1XC9 - chains C and A of the 3 polymer chains in the assembly; structure by X-ray diffraction, 1.90 A resolution.

# Chain C
Molecule: DNA template strand with benzo[a]pyrene adduct
Sequence (15 nucleotides; numbered 0 to 14; the number before each row is that of its first residue; numbering starts at 0):
     0 ACTCGCACCATCCCT
Not modelled in the structure: 0-2
Covalently attached groups: 1,2,3-trihydroxy-1,2,3,4-tetrahydrobenzo[a]pyrene (BAP) linked to DG4

# Chain A
Molecule: DNA polymerase I
From: Geobacillus stearothermophilus
Notes: EC 2.7.7.7; fragment: analogous to the E. coli klenow fragment
UniProt: P52026 (DPO1_BACST); numbering as in UniProt (aligned over 304-876)
Sequence (580 residues; numbered 297 to 876; the number before each row is that of its first residue):
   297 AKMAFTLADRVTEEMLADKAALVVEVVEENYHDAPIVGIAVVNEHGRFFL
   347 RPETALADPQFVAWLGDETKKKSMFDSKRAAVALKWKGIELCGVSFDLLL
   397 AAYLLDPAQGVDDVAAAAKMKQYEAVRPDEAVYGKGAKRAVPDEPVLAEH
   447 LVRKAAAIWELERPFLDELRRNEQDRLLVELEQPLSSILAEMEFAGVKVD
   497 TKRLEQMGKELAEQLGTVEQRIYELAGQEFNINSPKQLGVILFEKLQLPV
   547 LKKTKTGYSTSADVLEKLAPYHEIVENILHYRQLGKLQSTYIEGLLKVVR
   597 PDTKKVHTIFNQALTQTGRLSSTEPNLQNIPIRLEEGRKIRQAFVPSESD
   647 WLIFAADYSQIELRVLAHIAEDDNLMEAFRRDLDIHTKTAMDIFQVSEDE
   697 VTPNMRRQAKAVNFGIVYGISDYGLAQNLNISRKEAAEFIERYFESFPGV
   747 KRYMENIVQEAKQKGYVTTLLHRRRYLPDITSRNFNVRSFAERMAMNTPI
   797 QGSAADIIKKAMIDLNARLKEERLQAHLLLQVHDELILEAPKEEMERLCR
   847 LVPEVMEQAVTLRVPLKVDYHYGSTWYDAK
Ion coordination: Mg2+ near Tyr654 (its only coordinating residue here)
Residues lining bound ligands: BAP (1,2,3-trihydroxy-1,2,3,4-tetrahydrobenzo[a]pyrene): Arg615, Glu658, Val713, Tyr714, Gln797, His829, Asp830
Curated features (UniProtKB/Swiss-Prot):
  - natural variant: Arg306 (S306R: In strain: X; this construct carries the variant), Glu309 (D309E: In strain: X; this construct carries the variant), Val320 (V320L: In strain: X), Asp329 (H329D: In strain: X; this construct carries the variant), His341 (R341H: In strain: X; this construct carries the variant), Gln356 (K356Q: In strain: X; this construct carries the variant), Val358 (L358V: In strain: X; this construct carries the variant), Ser369 (T369S: In strain: X; this construct carries the variant), Cys388 (R388C: In strain: X; this construct carries the variant), Ser391 (V391S: In strain: X; this construct carries the variant), Ala411 (A411R: In strain: X), Ala413 (V413A: In strain: X; this construct carries the variant), 33 further natural variant entries in UniProt

# Interface between chain C and chain A
Pairs across the interface - 35 pairs, chain C then chain A:
  DC3(C) with Tyr714(A), stacking on the base; Ile716(A), phosphate contact; Gln723(A), hydrogen bond to the phosphate; Asn724(A), hydrogen bond to the sugar
  DG4(C) with Tyr714(A), sugar contact; Gly715(A), phosphate contact; Ile716(A), phosphate contact; Phe786(A), phosphate contact; Arg789(A), salt bridge to the phosphate; Met790(A), phosphate contact
  DC5(C) with Arg771(A), salt bridge to the phosphate; Phe786(A), phosphate contact; Met790(A), phosphate contact
  DA6(C) with Leu610(A), phosphate contact; Thr611(A), sugar contact; Ser617(A), phosphate contact
  DC7(C) with Leu610(A), phosphate contact; Ser617(A), hydrogen bond to the phosphate; Ser618(A), sugar contact; Thr619(A), phosphate contact; Asn622(A), hydrogen bond to the sugar
  DC8(C) with Thr619(A), phosphate contact; Glu620(A), hydrogen bond to the phosphate; Asn622(A), phosphate contact
  DA9(C) with Ser585(A), phosphate contact; Thr586(A), hydrogen bond to the sugar; Gly590(A), phosphate contact; Lys593(A), salt bridge to the phosphate
  DT10(C) with Asn529(A), phosphate contact
  DC11(C) with Asn527(A), phosphate contact; Asn529(A), sugar contact; Ser530(A), hydrogen bond to the phosphate
  DC12(C) with Ser530(A), hydrogen bond to the phosphate; Lys532(A), sugar contact; Gln533(A), phosphate contact
Also at the interface, not in a pair above, chain A (31 interface residues in all): Lys582, Glu589, Gln612, Pro621, Asn625, Ser717

# Overview
10 residues of chain C face 31 of chain A across their interface, with 8 hydrogen bonds, 3 salt bridges and 1
aromatic stacking contact. Polar pairs include DC3(C)-Asn724(A), DC7(C)-Asn622(A) and DA9(C)-Thr586(A).
Ligands of chain A: compound BAP. Compound BAP is covalently linked to DG4(C).
Chain C is DNA template strand with benzo[a]pyrene adduct and chain A is DNA polymerase I (Geobacillus
stearothermophilus); the structure, Structure of a high-fidelity polymerase bound to a benzo[a]pyrene adduct
that blocks replication, was determined by X-ray diffraction.
